Entry 9CP1 (electron microscopy, 2.97 A resolution); this record covers chains C and M of the 9 polymer chains in the assembly.

Chain C:
Molecule: CRISPR-associated aCascade subunit Cas7/Csa2 2
From: Saccharolobus solfataricus P2
UniProtKB: Q97Y91 (CSA2B_SACS2); numbering as in UniProt (aligned over 1-321)
Chain sequence (321 residues; row label = number of the first residue in the row):
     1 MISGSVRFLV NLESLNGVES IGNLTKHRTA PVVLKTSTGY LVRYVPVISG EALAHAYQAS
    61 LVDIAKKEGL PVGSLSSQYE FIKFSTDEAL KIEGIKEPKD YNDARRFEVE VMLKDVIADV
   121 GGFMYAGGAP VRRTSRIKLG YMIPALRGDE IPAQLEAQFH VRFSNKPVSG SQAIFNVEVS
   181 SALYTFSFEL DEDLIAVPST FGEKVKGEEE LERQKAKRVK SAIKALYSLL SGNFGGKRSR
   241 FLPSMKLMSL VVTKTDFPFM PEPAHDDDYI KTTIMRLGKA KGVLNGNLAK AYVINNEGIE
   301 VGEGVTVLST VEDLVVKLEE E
Disordered / not traced: 169-172
Swiss-Prot annotation at these positions:
  - mutagenesis: His-160 (H160A: Significantly reduced affinity for crRNA)

Chain M:
Molecule: 11-nt DNA strand
From: Saccharolobus solfataricus
Sequence (11 nucleotides; each row starts with the number of its first residue):
    10 CGGGTTTTCC T

How chain C and chain M interact:
Contacting residue pairs (12; chain C residue first):
  Ser-20(C) / DT14(M)  base contact
  Asn-23(C) / DG13(M)  sugar contact
  Asn-23(C) / DT14(M)  sugar contact
  Thr-25(C) / DT14(M)  base contact
  Val-161(C) / DG12(M)  base contact
  Pro-167(C) / DG11(M)  sugar contact
  Pro-167(C) / DG12(M)  phosphate contact
  Val-168(C) / DG12(M)  hydrogen bond to the phosphate
  Val-168(C) / DG13(M)  phosphate contact
  Ile-174(C) / DG12(M)  base contact
  Ile-174(C) / DG13(M)  base contact
  Phe-175(C) / DT14(M)  base contact
Also at the interface, not in a pair above, chain C (12 interface residues in all): Glu-19, Gly-22, Phe-159, Ala-173
Also at the interface, not in a pair above, chain M (5 interface residues in all): DC19

Summary:
12 residues of chain C face 5 of chain M across their interface; the contacts include 1 hydrogen bond. The
hydrogen-bonded pair is Val-168(C)/DG12(M). Curated annotation (UniProt) lists one mutagenesis site on chain
C.
Here chain C is CRISPR-associated aCascade subunit Cas7/Csa2 2 (Saccharolobus solfataricus P2) and chain M is
an 11-nt DNA strand (Saccharolobus solfataricus). Entry 9CP1 (Post-targeting aCascade Type I-A CRISPR-Cas
Surveillance Complexes) was determined by electron microscopy.
